2UXK - chains H and L of the 3 polymer chains in the assembly; structure by X-ray diffraction, 2.31 A resolution.

[Chain H]
Molecule: Reaction center protein H chain
Source organism: Rhodobacter sphaeroides
Reference sequence: P0C0Y7 (RCEH_RHOSH); numbering as in UniProt (aligned over 1-260)
Amino-acid sequence (260 residues; numbered 1 to 260; the number before each row is that of its first residue):
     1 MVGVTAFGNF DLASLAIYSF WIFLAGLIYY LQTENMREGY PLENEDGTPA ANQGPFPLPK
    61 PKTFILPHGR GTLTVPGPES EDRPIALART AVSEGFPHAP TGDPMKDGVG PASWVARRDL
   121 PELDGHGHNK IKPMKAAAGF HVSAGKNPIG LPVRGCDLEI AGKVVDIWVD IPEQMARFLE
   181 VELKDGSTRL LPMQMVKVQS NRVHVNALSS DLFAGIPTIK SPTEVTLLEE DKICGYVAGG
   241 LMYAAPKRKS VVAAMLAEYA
Unresolved in the structure: 1-10, 252-260

[Chain L]
Molecule: Reaction center protein L chain
Source organism: Rhodobacter sphaeroides
Reference sequence: P0C0Y8 (RCEL_RHOSH); residue numbers follow UniProt; this construct covers 1-281
Amino-acid sequence (281 residues; numbered 1 to 281; the number before each row is that of its first residue):
     1 ALLSFERKYR VPGGTLVGGN LFDFWVGPFY VGFFGVATFF FAALGIILIA WSAVLQGTWN
    61 PQLISVYPPA LEYGLGGAPL AKGGLWQIIT ICATGAFVSW ALREVEICRK LGIGYHIPFA
   121 FAFAILAYLT LVLFRPVMMG AWGYAFPYGI WTHLDWVSNT GYTYGNFHYN PAHMIAISFF
   181 FTNALALALH GALVLSAANP EKGKEMRTPD HEDTFFRDLV GYSIGTLGIH RLGLLLSLSA
   241 VFFSALCMII TGTIWFDQWV DWWQWWVKLP WWANIPGGIN G
Bound ions: bacteriochlorophyll a Mg site 1 near His-153 (its only coordinating residue here); bacteriochlorophyll a Mg site 2 near His-173 (its only coordinating residue here); Fe ion: His-190, His-230 (shared with 3 residues of chain M)
Residues lining bound ligands:
  - bacteriochlorophyll a (BCL), molecule 1: Ile-46, Ile-49, Phe-97, Tyr-128, Leu-131, Phe-146, Ile-150, Trp-151, His-153, Leu-154, Trp-156, Val-157
  - bacteriochlorophyll a (BCL), molecule 2: Phe-97, Phe-121, Ala-124, Ile-125, Ala-127, Tyr-128, Leu-131, Trp-156, Val-157, Ser-158, Thr-160, Gly-161, Tyr-162, Asn-166, Phe-167, His-168, His-173, Ala-176, Ile-177, Phe-180, Phe-181, Val-241, Ser-244, Ala-245, Cys-247, Met-248
  - bacteriochlorophyll a (BCL), molecule 3: Val-157, Tyr-162, His-168, Phe-181
  - bacteriochlorophyll a (BCL), molecule 4: His-168, Met-174, Ile-177, Ser-178, Phe-181, Thr-182, Leu-185
  - bacteriopheophytin a (BPH), molecule 1: Thr-38, Phe-41, Ala-42, Gly-45, Ile-49, Ile-89, Cys-92, Ala-93, Ala-96, Phe-97, Trp-100, Glu-104, Ile-117, Ala-120, Phe-121, Phe-123, Ala-124, Tyr-128, Phe-146, Tyr-148, Gly-149, Ile-150, His-153, Phe-180, Ser-237, Leu-238, Val-241
  - bacteriopheophytin a (BPH), molecule 2: Phe-181, Ala-184, Leu-185, Ala-188, Leu-189, Phe-216, Leu-219, Val-220
  - heptane-1,2,3-triol (HTO): Trp-86, Gln-87, Thr-90, Ile-91, Thr-94, Leu-133, Trp-142
  - ubiquinone-10 (U10): Phe-29, Tyr-30, Val-31, Gly-35, Thr-38, Trp-100, Arg-103
  - ubiquinone-2 (UQ2): Thr-182, Leu-185, Ala-186, Leu-189, His-190, Leu-193, Val-194, Glu-212, Asp-213, Phe-216, Tyr-222, Ser-223, Ile-224, Gly-225, Thr-226, Ile-229, Leu-232, Leu-236

[Chain H / chain L interface]
Contacting residue pairs (69; chain H residue first):
  Gly-39(H) / Leu-3(L)
  Gly-39(H) / Ser-4(L)  hydrogen bond (backbone-backbone)
  Gly-39(H) / Phe-5(L)
  Tyr-40(H) / Leu-3(L)  hydrophobic
  Leu-42(H) / Ala-1(L)
  Leu-42(H) / Leu-2(L)
  Leu-42(H) / Leu-3(L)  hydrophobic
  Glu-43(H) / Ala-1(L)  hydrogen bond (backbone-backbone)
  Glu-43(H) / Leu-2(L)  hydrogen bond (backbone-backbone)
  Glu-43(H) / Ser-4(L)
  Glu-45(H) / Arg-7(L)
  Ala-50(H) / Ala-1(L)
  Lys-62(H) / Asn-199(L)  hydrogen bond
  Phe-64(H) / Ala-198(L)
  Phe-64(H) / Met-206(L)  hydrophobic
  Ile-65(H) / Gly-203(L)
  Ile-65(H) / Lys-204(L)
  Ile-65(H) / Glu-205(L)
  Ile-65(H) / Met-206(L)  hydrogen bond (backbone-backbone)
  Leu-66(H) / Glu-205(L)
  Pro-67(H) / Glu-205(L)
  Pro-67(H) / Met-206(L)
  His-68(H) / Glu-205(L)  hydrogen bond (backbone-side chain)
  Glu-79(H) / Ser-4(L)  hydrogen bond
  Glu-81(H) / Ser-4(L)
  Glu-81(H) / Phe-5(L)
  Glu-81(H) / Lys-8(L)  salt bridge
  Ile-85(H) / Arg-7(L)
  Ile-85(H) / Lys-8(L)
  Leu-87(H) / Arg-7(L)  hydrogen bond (backbone-side chain)
  Leu-87(H) / Lys-8(L)
  Leu-87(H) / Val-11(L)  hydrophobic
  Gly-95(H) / Phe-24(L)
  Gly-95(H) / Trp-25(L)  hydrogen bond (backbone-backbone)
  Phe-96(H) / Phe-24(L)  hydrophobic
  Pro-97(H) / Arg-10(L)
  Pro-97(H) / Val-11(L)
  Pro-97(H) / Pro-12(L)
  Pro-97(H) / Asp-23(L)
  Pro-97(H) / Trp-25(L)
  His-98(H) / Arg-7(L)
  His-98(H) / Arg-10(L)  hydrogen bond (backbone-backbone)
  His-98(H) / Val-11(L)
  His-98(H) / Pro-12(L)
  Val-109(H) / Lys-8(L)
  Gly-110(H) / Lys-8(L)  hydrogen bond (backbone-backbone)
  Gly-110(H) / Tyr-9(L)
  Gly-110(H) / Val-11(L)
  Pro-111(H) / Val-11(L)
  Pro-111(H) / Lys-110(L)
  Pro-111(H) / Gly-112(L)
  Ser-113(H) / Lys-8(L)
  Ser-113(H) / Tyr-9(L)
  Trp-114(H) / Lys-8(L)
  Asp-124(H) / Asp-210(L)
  Gly-125(H) / Thr-208(L)
  Gly-125(H) / Asp-210(L)  hydrogen bond (backbone-side chain)
  Pro-172(H) / Asp-210(L)
  Pro-172(H) / Asp-213(L)
  Glu-173(H) / Gly-225(L)
  Glu-173(H) / Thr-226(L)  hydrogen bond
  Met-175(H) / Leu-227(L)  hydrophobic
  Ala-238(H) / Gly-112(L)
  Met-242(H) / Pro-12(L)
  Met-242(H) / Gly-13(L)
  Met-242(H) / Gly-14(L)
  Met-242(H) / Arg-109(L)
  Met-242(H) / Lys-110(L)
  Tyr-243(H) / Val-11(L)
Also at the interface, not in a pair above, chain H (40 interface residues in all): Pro-41, Arg-83, Ala-88, Ala-99, Pro-100, Val-115, Lys-130
Also at the interface, not in a pair above, chain L (33 interface residues in all): Leu-111, Pro-209

[Overview]
The interface between chain H and chain L involves 40 residues on one side and 33 on the other, with 13
hydrogen bonds and 1 salt bridge. Polar contacts include Glu-81(H)/Lys-8(L), Lys-62(H)/Asn-199(L) and
His-68(H)/Glu-205(L).
Here chain H is Reaction center protein H chain and chain L is Reaction center protein L chain, both from
Rhodobacter sphaeroides. Entry 2UXK (X-ray high resolution structure of the photosynthetic reaction center
from Rb. sphaeroides at pH 10 in ...) was determined by X-ray diffraction (same publication as 2J8C, 2J8D,
2UWS, 2UWT, 2UWU, 2UWV and 7 further entries).
